9GSS - chains A and B; structure by X-ray diffraction, 1.97 A resolution.

== Chain A (and B) ==
Name: Glutathione S-transferase P1-1
Organism: Homo sapiens
Notes: EC 2.5.1.18; fragment: two intact monomers; chain B of this document is another copy of the same molecule, construct and numbering; everything in this record applies to it too
Reference sequence: P09211 (GSTP1_HUMAN); numbering as in UniProt (aligned over 1-209)
Chain sequence (209 residues; numbered 1 to 209; the number before each row is that of its first residue):
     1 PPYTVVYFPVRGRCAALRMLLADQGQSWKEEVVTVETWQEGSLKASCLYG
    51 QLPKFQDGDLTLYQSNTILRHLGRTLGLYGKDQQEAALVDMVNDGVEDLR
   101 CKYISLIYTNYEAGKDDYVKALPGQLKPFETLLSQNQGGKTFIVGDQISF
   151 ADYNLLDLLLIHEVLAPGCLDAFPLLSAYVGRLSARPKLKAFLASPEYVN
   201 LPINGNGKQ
Disordered / not traced: 1
Ligand contacts: S-hexylglutathione (GTX): Tyr7, Phe8, Val10, Arg13, Val35, Trp38, Lys44, Gly50, Gln51, Leu52, Pro53, Gln64, Ser65, Tyr108, Gly205

== How chain A and chain B interact ==
Pairs across the interface (53; chain A residue first):
  Leu48(A) - Met91(B)  hydrophobic
  Leu48(A) - Pro128(B)
  Leu48(A) - Leu132(B)  hydrophobic
  Tyr49(A) - Met91(B)  hydrogen bond (side chain-backbone)
  Tyr49(A) - Val92(B)
  Tyr49(A) - Gly95(B)
  Tyr49(A) - Pro128(B)  hydrophobic
  Tyr49(A) - Phe129(B)
  Leu60(A) - Gln84(B)
  Tyr63(A) - Met91(B)  hydrogen bond (backbone-side chain)
  Gln64(A) - Met91(B)
  Gln64(A) - Asp94(B)
  Gln64(A) - Gly95(B)
  Gln64(A) - Asp98(B)  hydrogen bond
  Asn66(A) - Asp94(B)
  Thr67(A) - Ala87(B)
  Thr67(A) - Asp90(B)  hydrogen bond (side chain-backbone)
  Thr67(A) - Met91(B)  hydrogen bond (side chain-backbone)
  Thr67(A) - Asp94(B)  hydrogen bond
  Arg70(A) - Arg70(B)
  Arg70(A) - Asp90(B)
  His71(A) - Ala87(B)
  Arg74(A) - Tyr79(B)
  Arg74(A) - Gln83(B)
  Arg74(A) - Ala86(B)
  Arg74(A) - Ala87(B)
  Arg74(A) - Asp90(B)  salt bridge
  Thr75(A) - Gln83(B)
  Tyr79(A) - Arg74(B)
  Gln83(A) - Arg74(B)
  Gln83(A) - Thr75(B)
  Gln84(A) - Leu60(B)
  Ala86(A) - Arg74(B)
  Ala87(A) - Thr67(B)
  Ala87(A) - His71(B)
  Ala87(A) - Arg74(B)
  Asp90(A) - Thr67(B)  hydrogen bond (backbone-side chain)
  Asp90(A) - Arg70(B)
  Asp90(A) - Arg74(B)  salt bridge
  Met91(A) - Leu48(B)  hydrophobic
  Met91(A) - Tyr49(B)  hydrogen bond (backbone-side chain)
  Met91(A) - Tyr63(B)
  Met91(A) - Thr67(B)  hydrogen bond (backbone-side chain)
  Val92(A) - Tyr49(B)
  Asp94(A) - Gln64(B)
  Asp94(A) - Asn66(B)
  Asp94(A) - Thr67(B)  hydrogen bond
  Gly95(A) - Tyr49(B)
  Gly95(A) - Gln64(B)
  Asp98(A) - Gln64(B)  hydrogen bond
  Pro128(A) - Leu48(B)
  Pro128(A) - Tyr49(B)  hydrophobic
  Phe129(A) - Tyr49(B)
Interface residues without a listed pair, chain A (28 interface residues in all): Thr61, Leu62, Leu88, Leu132
Interface residues without a listed pair, chain B (28 interface residues in all): Thr61, Leu62, Leu88

== In short ==
The chain A/chain B interface involves 28 residues from each chain; the contacts include 11 hydrogen bonds and
2 salt bridges. Polar contacts include Arg74(A)-Asp90(B), Tyr49(A)-Met91(B) and Tyr63(A)-Met91(B). Chain A
binds S-hexylglutathione.
Both chains are Glutathione S-transferase P1-1 (Homo sapiens). Entry 9GSS (Human glutathione S-transferase
P1-1, complex with S-hexyl glutathione) was determined by X-ray diffraction, deposited together with 10GS,
5GSS, 6GSS, 7GSS and 8GSS.
